Entry 8P9X (X-ray diffraction, 2.15 A resolution); this record covers chains A and B.

== Chain A ==
Molecule: Vitamin D3 receptor A
Organism: Danio rerio
UniProtKB: Q9PTN2 (VDRA_DANRE); residues 156-453 here = UniProt positions 156-453
Chain sequence (302 residues; row label = number of the first residue in the row):
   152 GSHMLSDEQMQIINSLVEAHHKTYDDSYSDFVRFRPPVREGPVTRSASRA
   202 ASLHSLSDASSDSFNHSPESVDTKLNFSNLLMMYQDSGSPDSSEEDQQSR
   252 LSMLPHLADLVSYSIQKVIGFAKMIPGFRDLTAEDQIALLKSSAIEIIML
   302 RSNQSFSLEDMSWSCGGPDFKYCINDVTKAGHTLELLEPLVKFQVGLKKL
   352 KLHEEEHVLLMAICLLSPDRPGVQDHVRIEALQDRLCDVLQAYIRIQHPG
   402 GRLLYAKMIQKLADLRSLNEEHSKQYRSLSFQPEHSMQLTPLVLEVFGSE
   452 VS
Disordered / not traced: 152-154, 191-250
Differences from the reference sequence: expression tag (152-155)
Curated features (UniProtKB/Swiss-Prot):
  - region: Lys274 to Lys292 (Interaction with coactivator LXXLL motif)
  - motif: Pro442 to Ser450 (9aaTAD)
  - binding site (calcitriol): Tyr175, Ser265, Arg302, Ser306, His333, His423
Ligand contacts: FO6 ((1R,3S,5Z)-5-[(2E)-2-[(1S,3AS,7AS)-1,7A-dimethyl-1-(5-methyl-5-oxidanyl-hexa-1,3-diynyl)-2,3,3A,5,6,7-hexahydroinden-4-ylidene]ethylidene]-4-methylidene-cyclohexane-1,3-diol): Tyr175, Tyr179, Phe182, Leu255, Leu258, Leu261, Val262, Ser265, Ile299, Met300, Arg302, Ser303, Ser306, Trp314, Cys316, Tyr323, Val328, Ala331, His333, Leu338, Leu341, His423, Tyr427, Leu430, Val444, Phe448
Reported in the primary citation:
  - binding site for FO6: Val328, His333, Leu341, His423

== Chain B ==
Molecule: Nuclear receptor coactivator 2
UniProtKB: Q15596 (NCOA2_HUMAN); numbering as in UniProt (aligned over 686-698)
Chain sequence (13 residues; row label = number of the first residue in the row):
   686 KHKILHRLLQDSS
Disordered / not traced: 696-698

== How chain A and chain B interact ==
Residue-residue contacts (27):
  Ile270(A) with Leu690(B), hydrophobic; Leu693(B), hydrophobic; Leu694(B), hydrophobic
  Lys274(A) with Leu693(B), hydrogen bond (side chain-backbone); Leu694(B); Gln695(B)
  Arg280(A) with Leu694(B); Gln695(B)
  Gln287(A) with Leu694(B)
  Ile288(A) with His687(B); Leu690(B), hydrophobic; His691(B); Leu694(B), hydrophobic
  Leu291(A) with Leu694(B), hydrophobic
  Lys292(A) with His687(B), hydrogen bond
  Pro442(A) with Ile689(B), hydrophobic
  Leu443(A) with Ile689(B); Leu693(B), hydrophobic
  Glu446(A) with His687(B); Lys688(B); Ile689(B), hydrogen bond (side chain-backbone); Leu690(B), hydrogen bond (side chain-backbone)
  Val447(A) with Leu690(B), hydrophobic
  Glu451(A) with His687(B), hydrogen bond (backbone-side chain)
  Val452(A) with Lys686(B), hydrogen bond (backbone-side chain); His687(B)
  Ser453(A) with His687(B)
Interface residues without a listed pair, chain A (17 interface residues in all): Gln267, Phe279, Ala284

== Summary ==
The interface between chain A and chain B involves 17 residues on one side and 9 on the other; the contacts
include 6 hydrogen bonds. Among the polar pairs are Lys274(A)-Leu693(B), Lys292(A)-His687(B) and
Glu446(A)-Ile689(B). Chain A binds compound FO6. The paper reports a binding site for FO6 at Val328(A),
His333(A) and Leu341(A) among others.
Here chain A is Vitamin D3 receptor A (Danio rerio) and chain B is Nuclear receptor coactivator 2. Entry 8P9X
(Vitamin D receptor complex with Xe4Me agonist ligand) was determined by X-ray diffraction (same publication
as 8P9W).
